Entry 3AYW (X-ray diffraction, 2.90 A resolution); this record covers chains B and J of the 10 polymer chains in the assembly.

[Chain B]
Name: Histone H4
Source organism: Homo sapiens
UniProt: P62805 (H4_HUMAN); residues 0-102 here correspond to UniProt positions 1-103 (UniProt number = residue number + 1)
Chain sequence (106 residues; row label = number of the first residue in the row; numbers below 1 keep their minus sign (Gly-3 is residue -3)):
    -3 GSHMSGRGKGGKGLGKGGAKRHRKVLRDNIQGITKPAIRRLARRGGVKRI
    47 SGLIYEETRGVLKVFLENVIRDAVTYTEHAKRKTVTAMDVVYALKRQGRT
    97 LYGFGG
Unresolved in the structure: -3 to 24
Construct notes: expression tag (-3 to -1)
UniProt features mapped onto this chain:
  - DNA-binding region: Lys16 to Lys20
  - modified residue: Ser1 (N-acetylserine), Arg3 (Asymmetric dimethylarginine), Lys5 (N6-(2-hydroxyisobutyryl)lysine), Lys8 (N6-(2-hydroxyisobutyryl)lysine), Lys12 (N6-(2-hydroxyisobutyryl)lysine), Lys16 (N6-(2-hydroxyisobutyryl)lysine), Lys20 (N6,N6,N6-trimethyllysine), Lys31 (N6-(2-hydroxyisobutyryl)lysine), Lys44 (N6-(2-hydroxyisobutyryl)lysine), Ser47 (Phosphoserine), Tyr51 (Phosphotyrosine), Lys59 (N6-(2-hydroxyisobutyryl)lysine), Lys77 (N6-(2-hydroxyisobutyryl)lysine), Lys79 (N6-(2-hydroxyisobutyryl)lysine), Thr80 (Phosphothreonine), Tyr88 (Phosphotyrosine), Lys91 (N6-(2-hydroxyisobutyryl)lysine)
  - cross-link (Glycyl lysine isopeptide (Lys-Gly)): Lys12 (interchain with G-Cter in SUMO2), Lys20 (interchain with G-Cter in SUMO2), Lys31 (interchain with G-Cter in SUMO2), Lys59 (interchain with G-Cter in SUMO2), Lys79 (interchain with G-Cter in SUMO2), Lys91 (interchain with G-Cter in SUMO2)

[Chain J]
Molecule: 146-nt DNA strand
Sequence (146 nucleotides; row label = number of the first residue in the row):
   147 ATCAATATCCACCTGCAGATTCTACCAAAAGTGTATTTGGAAACTGCTCC
   197 ATCAAAAGGCATGTTCAGCTGAATTCAGCTGAACATGCCTTTTGATGGAG
   247 CAGTTTCCAAATACACTTTTGGTAGAATCTGCAGGTGGATATTGAT
Bound ions: Mn2+ site 1 near DG185 (its only coordinating residue here); Mn2+ site 2 near DG217 (its only coordinating residue here); Mn2+ site 3 near DG267 (its only coordinating residue here); Mn2+ site 4 near DG280 (its only coordinating residue here)

[Chain B / chain J interface]
Contacting residue pairs - 12 pairs, chain B then chain J:
  Arg35(B) - DA228(J)  salt bridge to the phosphate
  Arg45(B) - DT226(J)  base contact
  Arg45(B) - DG227(J)  hydrogen bond to the sugar
  Arg45(B) - DA228(J)  phosphate contact
  Ile46(B) - DG227(J)  sugar contact
  Ile46(B) - DA228(J)  hydrogen bond to the phosphate
  Ser47(B) - DG227(J)  hydrogen bond to the phosphate
  Gly48(B) - DG227(J)  hydrogen bond to the phosphate
  Arg78(B) - DA248(J)  sugar contact
  Lys79(B) - DC247(J)  phosphate contact
  Lys79(B) - DA248(J)  hydrogen bond to the phosphate
  Thr80(B) - DA248(J)  hydrogen bond to the phosphate
Also at the interface, not in a pair above, chain B (12 interface residues in all): Arg39, Lys44, Tyr51, Lys77
Also at the interface, not in a pair above, chain J (6 interface residues in all): DA229

[Overview]
12 residues of chain B face 6 of chain J across their interface; the contacts include 6 hydrogen bonds and 1
salt bridge. Among the polar pairs are Arg45(B)-DG227(J), Ile46(B)-DA228(J) and Ser47(B)-DG227(J). From
UniProt: a DNA-binding region on chain B.
Here chain B is Histone H4 (Homo sapiens) and chain J is a 146-nt DNA strand. Entry 3AYW (Crystal Structure of
Human Nucleosome Core Particle Containing H3K56Q mutation) was determined by X-ray diffraction (same
publication as 3AZE, 3AZF, 3AZG, 3AZH, 3AZJ, 3AZK and 3 further entries).
